PDB entry 6PYQ | X-ray diffraction, 1.79 A resolution | chains A and B of the 6 polymer chains in the assembly

[Chain A]
Molecule: Fusion glycoprotein F1
Reference sequence: Q84193 (Q84193_9MONO); residues 139-189 here = UniProt positions 139-189
Chain sequence (53 residues; numbered 138 to 190; the number before each row is that of its first residue):
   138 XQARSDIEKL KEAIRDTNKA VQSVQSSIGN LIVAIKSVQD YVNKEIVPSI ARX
Disordered / not traced: 138, 190
Differences from the reference sequence: acetylation (138); amidation (190)
Modified positions: ACE (acetyl group) at position 138; NH2 (amino group) at position 190

[Chain B]
Molecule: synthetic peptide derived from Fusion glycoprotein F1
Reference sequence: P06828 (FUS_PI3H4); numbering as in UniProt (aligned over 449-484)
Chain sequence (38 residues; each row starts with the number of its first residue):
   448 XVALDPIDIS IVLNKIKSQL EESKEWIRRS NKILDSIX
Disordered / not traced: 448-451
Differences from the reference sequence: acetylation (448); engineered mutation Val459 (Glu in P06828), Ile463 (Ala in P06828), Gln466 (Asp in P06828), Lys479 (Gln in P06828), Ile480 (Lys in P06828); amidation (485)
Modified positions: ACE (acetyl group) at position 448; Asp455 (3-aminopentanedioic acid; B3D); NH2 (amino group) at position 485
Reported in the primary citation:
  - conformationally variable residues: Pro453 to Ile484

[How chain A and chain B interact]
Pairs across the interface (22; chain A residue first):
  Ile144(A) - Ile484(B)  hydrophobic
  Lys148(A) - Leu481(B)  hydrogen bond (side chain-backbone)
  Lys148(A) - NH2_485(B)
  Ile151(A) - Ser477(B)
  Ile151(A) - Leu481(B)  hydrophobic
  Arg152(A) - Asn478(B)  hydrogen bond (side chain-backbone)
  Arg152(A) - Leu481(B)
  Arg152(A) - Asp482(B)  salt bridge
  Asn155(A) - Ile474(B)
  Asn155(A) - Ser477(B)  hydrogen bond
  Asn155(A) - Asn478(B)  hydrogen bond
  Asn155(A) - Leu481(B)
  Val158(A) - Ile474(B)  hydrophobic
  Gln159(A) - Ile474(B)
  Gln162(A) - Leu467(B)
  Gln162(A) - Ser470(B)  hydrogen bond
  Gln162(A) - Lys471(B)
  Gln162(A) - Ile474(B)
  Gly166(A) - Leu467(B)
  Ile169(A) - Ile463(B)  hydrophobic
  Ile169(A) - Lys464(B)
  Lys173(A) - Leu460(B)
Other interface residues (no listed pair), chain A (14 interface residues in all): Arg141, Ile165, Ile172

[In short]
The interface between chain A and chain B involves 14 residues on one side and 13 on the other; the contacts
include 5 hydrogen bonds and 1 salt bridge. Among the polar pairs are Arg152(A)-Asp482(B), Lys148(A)-Leu481(B)
and Arg152(A)-Asn478(B). The paper reports conformational variability at Pro453(B).
Chain A is Fusion glycoprotein F1 and chain B is synthetic peptide derived from Fusion glycoprotein F1; the
structure, Assembly of VIQKI D455(beta-L-homoaspartic acid)with human parainfluenza virus type 3 (HPIV3)
fusion glycoprotein N-terminal heptad repeat ..., was determined by X-ray diffraction, deposited together with
6V3V, 6VAS, 6PZ6 and 6PRL.
